Entry 2FM8 (X-ray diffraction, 2.20 A resolution); this record covers chains A and C of the 3 polymer chains in the assembly.

Chain A:
Name: Surface presentation of antigens protein spaK
Source organism: Salmonella typhimurium
Reference sequence: P0A1N0 (SPAK_SALTY); residues 1-134 here = UniProt positions 1-134
Amino-acid sequence (135 residues; each row starts with the number of its first residue):
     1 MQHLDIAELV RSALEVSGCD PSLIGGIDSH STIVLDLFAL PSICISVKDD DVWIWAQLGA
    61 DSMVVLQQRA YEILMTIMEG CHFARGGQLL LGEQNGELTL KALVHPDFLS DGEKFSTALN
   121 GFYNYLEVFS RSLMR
Unresolved in the structure: 135
Sequence notes: cloning artifact (135)

Chain C:
Name: Cell invasion protein sipA
Source organism: Salmonella typhimurium
Reference sequence: Q56027 (SIPA_SALTY); residues 23-262 here = UniProt positions 23-262
Amino-acid sequence (240 residues; row label = number of the first residue in the row):
    23 QATNLAANLS AVRESATATL SGEIKGPQLE DFPALIKQAS LDALFKCGKD AEALKEVFTN
    83 SNNVAGKKAI MEFAGLFRSA LNATSDSPEA KTLLMKVGAE YTAQIIKDGL KEKSAFGPWL
   143 PETKKAEAKL ENLEKQLLDI IKNNTGGELS KLSTNLVMQE VMPYIASCIE HNFGCTLDPL
   203 TRSNLTHLVD KAAAKAVEAL DMCHQKLTQE QGTSVGREAR HLEMQTLIPL LLRNVFAQIP
Unresolved in the structure: 45-51, 167-169, 230-239
From the paper describing this entry:
  - mutagenesis - L27G/L31G/V34G: decreased binding to Surface presentation of antigens protein spaK (chain A)
  - mutagenesis - L27G/L31G/V34G: abolished localization
  - conformationally variable residues (helix shift): M224

Interface between chain A and chain C:
Contacting residue pairs (59):
  L14(A) - V34(C)  hydrophobic
  S17(A) - A24(C)
  S17(A) - T25(C)  hydrogen bond (backbone-backbone)
  S17(A) - A28(C)
  G18(A) - A24(C)
  G18(A) - A28(C)
  C19(A) - A28(C)  hydrophobic
  C19(A) - L31(C)  hydrophobic
  L23(A) - L31(C)
  L23(A) - A33(C)
  L23(A) - V34(C)  hydrogen bond (backbone-backbone)
  I24(A) - V34(C)  hydrophobic
  G25(A) - V34(C)  hydrogen bond (backbone-backbone)
  G26(A) - E36(C)
  I27(A) - R35(C)
  I27(A) - E36(C)
  D28(A) - E36(C)  hydrogen bond (backbone-side chain)
  S29(A) - E36(C)  hydrogen bond
  S31(A) - S37(C)
  T32(A) - E36(C)
  T32(A) - S37(C)  hydrogen bond (backbone-backbone)
  T32(A) - A40(C)  hydrogen bond (side chain-backbone)
  I33(A) - V34(C)  hydrophobic
  I33(A) - R35(C)
  V34(A) - A33(C)
  V34(A) - V34(C)
  V34(A) - R35(C)  hydrogen bond (backbone-backbone)
  V34(A) - S37(C)
  L35(A) - L31(C)  hydrophobic
  L35(A) - A33(C)
  L35(A) - V34(C)  hydrophobic
  D36(A) - L31(C)
  D36(A) - S32(C)  hydrogen bond (backbone-backbone)
  D36(A) - A33(C)  hydrogen bond (backbone-backbone)
  D36(A) - R35(C)  salt bridge
  L37(A) - L27(C)  hydrophobic
  L37(A) - N30(C)
  L37(A) - S32(C)
  F38(A) - N30(C)  hydrogen bond (backbone-backbone)
  W53(A) - L42(C)  hydrophobic
  W55(A) - T41(C)
  W55(A) - L42(C)  hydrophobic
  M63(A) - E74(C)
  V64(A) - K71(C)
  Q67(A) - F67(C)
  Q67(A) - K68(C)
  Q67(A) - G70(C)
  Q67(A) - D72(C)
  Q67(A) - A73(C)
  E93(A) - E74(C)
  Q94(A) - T41(C)
  Q94(A) - S43(C)  hydrogen bond
  K101(A) - L42(C)
  L119(A) - L27(C)
  N120(A) - T25(C)  hydrogen bond
  N120(A) - L27(C)
  Y123(A) - N26(C)
  Y123(A) - L27(C)  hydrophobic
  Y123(A) - N30(C)  hydrogen bond
Other interface residues (no listed pair), chain A (35 interface residues in all): H30, I43, C44, K48, G96
Other interface residues (no listed pair), chain C (26 interface residues in all): A38, G44
From the paper, about this interface:
  - residue pairs: S29(A)-E36(C) (hydrogen bond), D36(A)-R35(C) (hydrogen bond), Q94(A)-S43(C) (hydrogen bond), N120(A)-T25(C) (hydrogen bond), Y123(A)-N30(C) (hydrogen bond)
  - interface residues, chain A: L14(A), I33(A), L35(A), L37(A), L119(A), Y123(A)
  - interface residues, chain C: L27(C), A28(C), N30(C), L31(C), V34(C), L42(C)

Summary:
35 residues of chain A and 26 residues of chain C are in contact, with 14 hydrogen bonds and 1 salt bridge.
Polar pairs include D36(A)-R35(C), D28(A)-E36(C) and S29(A)-E36(C). The authors report hydrogen bonds between
S29(A) and E36(C), D36(A) and R35(C) and Q94(A) and S43(C) among others. From the paper: L27G/L31G/V34G of
chain C reduce binding to Surface presentation of antigens protein spaK (chain A); interface residues L14(A),
I33(A) and L27(C) among others.
Chain A is Surface presentation of antigens protein spaK and chain C is Cell invasion protein sipA, both from
Salmonella typhimurium; the structure, Crystal Structure of the Salmonella Secretion Chaperone InvB in Complex
with SipA, was determined by X-ray diffraction (same publication as 2FM9).
